Entry 7PEX (electron microscopy, 5.10 A resolution (low resolution: residue-level contacts below are approximate; hydrogen-bond / salt-bridge calls are withheld)); this record covers chains h and J of the 11 polymer chains in the assembly.

Chain h:
Protein: Histone H2B type 1-K
Source organism: Homo sapiens
Reference sequence: O60814 (H2B1K_HUMAN); residues 0-125 here correspond to UniProt positions 1-126 (UniProt number = residue number + 1)
Amino-acid sequence (126 residues; each row starts with the number of its first residue; numbering starts at 0):
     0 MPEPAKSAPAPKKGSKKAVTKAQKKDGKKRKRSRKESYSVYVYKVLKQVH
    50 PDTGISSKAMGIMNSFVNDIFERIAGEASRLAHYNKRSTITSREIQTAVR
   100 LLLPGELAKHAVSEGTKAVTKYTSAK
Disordered / not traced: 0-29, 125
UniProt features mapped onto this chain:
  - modified residue: Pro1 (N-acetylproline), Glu2 (ADP-ribosyl glutamic acid), Lys5 (N6-(2-hydroxyisobutyryl)lysine), Ser6 (ADP-ribosylserine), Lys11 (N6-(beta-hydroxybutyryl)lysine), Lys12 (N6-(2-hydroxyisobutyryl)lysine), Ser14 (Phosphoserine), Lys15 (N6-acetyllysine), Lys16 (N6-(beta-hydroxybutyryl)lysine), Lys20 (N6-(2-hydroxyisobutyryl)lysine), Lys23 (N6-(2-hydroxyisobutyryl)lysine), Lys24 (N6-(2-hydroxyisobutyryl)lysine), Lys34 (N6-(2-hydroxyisobutyryl)lysine), Glu35 (PolyADP-ribosyl glutamic acid), Ser36 (Phosphoserine), Lys43 (N6-(2-hydroxyisobutyryl)lysine), Lys46 (N6-(2-hydroxyisobutyryl)lysine), Lys57 (N6,N6-dimethyllysine), Arg79 (Dimethylated arginine), Lys85 (N6,N6,N6-trimethyllysine) and 6 more in UniProt
  - glycosylation: Ser112 (O-linked (GlcNAc) serine)
  - cross-link (Glycyl lysine isopeptide (Lys-Gly)): Lys5 (interchain with G-Cter in SUMO2), Lys20 (interchain with G-Cter in SUMO2), Lys34 (interchain with G-Cter in ubiquitin), Lys120 (interchain with G-Cter in ubiquitin)

Chain J:
Molecule: 177-nt DNA strand
Source organism: synthetic construct
Sequence (177 nucleotides; row label = number of the first residue in the row):
   342 GGGTCCGGCACTGGAACAGGATGTATATATGTGACACGTGCCTGGAGACT
   392 AGGGAGTAATCCCCTTGGCGGTTAAAACGCGGGGGACAGCGCGTACGTGC
   442 GTTTAAGCGGTGCTAGAGCTGTCTACGACCAATTGAGCGGCCTCGGCACC
   492 GGGATTCTCCAGGGGATCCGGATGCTC

How chain h and chain J interact:
Contacting residue pairs - 18 pairs, chain h then chain J:
  Lys30(h) - DT461(J)
  Ser32(h) - DC460(J)
  Arg33(h) - DC383(J)
  Arg33(h) - DT384(J)
  Arg33(h) - DG385(J)
  Tyr42(h) - DC378(J)
  Gly53(h) - DA377(J)
  Ile54(h) - DC376(J)
  Ile54(h) - DA377(J)
  Ser55(h) - DC376(J)
  Ser56(h) - DC376(J)
  Lys85(h) - DA396(J)
  Arg86(h) - DA396(J)
  Arg86(h) - DG397(J)
  Ser87(h) - DG395(J)
  Ser87(h) - DA396(J)
  Thr88(h) - DG395(J)
  Thr88(h) - DA396(J)
Also at the interface, not in a pair above, chain h (13 interface residues in all): Thr52

Overview:
The interface between chain h and chain J involves 13 residues on one side and 11 on the other.
Here chain h is Histone H2B type 1-K (Homo sapiens) and chain J is a 177-nt DNA strand (synthetic construct).
Entry 7PEX (Nucleosome 2 of the 4x177 nucleosome array containing H1) was determined by electron microscopy
together with 7PET, 7PEU, 7PEV, 7PEW, 7PEY, 7PEZ and 16 further entries from the same study.
